2V32 - chains A and B; structure by X-ray diffraction, 2.00 A resolution.

# Chain A (and B)
Protein: Peroxiredoxin 6
Source organism: Arenicola marina
Notes: EC 1.11.1.15; chain B of this document is another copy of the same molecule, construct and numbering; everything in this record applies to it too
UniProtKB: Q1AN22 (Q1AN22_AREMA); residue numbers follow UniProt; this construct covers 1-220
Amino-acid sequence (233 residues; each row starts with the number of its first residue):
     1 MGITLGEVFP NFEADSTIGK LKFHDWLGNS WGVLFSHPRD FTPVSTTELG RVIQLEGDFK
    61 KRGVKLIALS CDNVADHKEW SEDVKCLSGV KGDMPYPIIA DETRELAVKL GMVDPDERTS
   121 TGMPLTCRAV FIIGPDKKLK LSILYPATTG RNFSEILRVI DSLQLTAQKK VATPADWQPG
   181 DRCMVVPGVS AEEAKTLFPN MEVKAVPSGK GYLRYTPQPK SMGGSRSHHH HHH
Unresolved in the structure: 1, 222-233 (chain B: 1, 220-233)
Differences from the reference sequence: engineered mutation Ser45 (Cys in Q1AN22)
Ligand contacts:
  - benzoic acid (BEZ), molecule 1: Pro38, Thr42, Pro43, Val44, Ser45, Glu117, Arg128, Ala147
  - benzoic acid (BEZ), molecule 2: Ala172, Val186, Pro187

# Interface between chain A and chain B
Contacting residue pairs (123; chain A residue first):
  Thr4(A) - Gly111(B)
  Leu5(A) - Pro115(B)  hydrophobic
  Leu5(A) - Leu144(B)
  Leu5(A) - Tyr145(B)
  Leu5(A) - Pro146(B)
  Gly6(A) - Pro115(B)
  Phe41(A) - Ser208(B)
  Phe41(A) - Lys210(B)
  Phe41(A) - Tyr212(B)
  Thr42(A) - Pro187(B)
  Thr42(A) - Tyr212(B)
  Pro43(A) - Met184(B)  hydrophobic
  Pro43(A) - Val185(B)
  Pro43(A) - Pro187(B)
  Pro43(A) - Tyr212(B)
  Pro43(A) - Leu213(B)  hydrophobic
  Val44(A) - Ala172(B)
  Val44(A) - Thr173(B)
  Val44(A) - Pro174(B)  hydrophobic
  Val44(A) - Met184(B)  hydrophobic
  Thr46(A) - Tyr212(B)
  Thr47(A) - Pro174(B)
  Thr47(A) - Ala175(B)  hydrogen bond (side chain-backbone)
  Glu48(A) - Ala175(B)
  Arg51(A) - Asp176(B)  salt bridge
  Glu79(A) - Ser208(B)
  Trp80(A) - Tyr212(B)  hydrogen bond
  Glu82(A) - Pro207(B)
  Asp83(A) - Val206(B)
  Asp83(A) - Pro207(B)
  Asp83(A) - Ser208(B)  hydrogen bond
  Asp83(A) - Tyr212(B)  hydrogen bond
  Cys86(A) - Pro207(B)
  Leu87(A) - Lys204(B)
  Leu87(A) - Leu213(B)  hydrophobic
  Leu87(A) - Tyr215(B)
  Gly111(A) - Thr4(B)
  Pro115(A) - Leu5(B)
  Pro115(A) - Gly6(B)
  Lys140(A) - Pro146(B)
  Leu141(A) - Leu144(B)
  Leu141(A) - Tyr145(B)  hydrophobic
  Ser142(A) - Ile143(B)
  Ser142(A) - Leu144(B)  hydrogen bond (backbone-backbone)
  Ile143(A) - Ser142(B)
  Ile143(A) - Ile143(B)  hydrophobic
  Leu144(A) - Leu5(B)
  Leu144(A) - Leu141(B)
  Leu144(A) - Ser142(B)  hydrogen bond (backbone-backbone)
  Tyr145(A) - Leu5(B)
  Tyr145(A) - Leu141(B)  hydrophobic
  Tyr145(A) - Glu155(B)  hydrogen bond
  Tyr145(A) - Val159(B)  hydrophobic
  Pro146(A) - Leu5(B)
  Pro146(A) - Lys140(B)
  Pro146(A) - Leu163(B)  hydrophobic
  Thr148(A) - Ser162(B)
  Thr148(A) - Thr166(B)
  Thr148(A) - Ala172(B)
  Thr148(A) - Thr173(B)  hydrogen bond (backbone-backbone)
  Thr149(A) - Ser162(B)  hydrogen bond
  Thr149(A) - Leu163(B)
  Thr149(A) - Thr173(B)
  Gly150(A) - Arg158(B)  hydrogen bond (backbone-side chain)
  Gly150(A) - Thr173(B)  hydrogen bond (backbone-backbone)
  Gly150(A) - Pro174(B)
  Arg151(A) - Arg158(B)
  Arg151(A) - Ala175(B)
  Arg151(A) - Asp176(B)  hydrogen bond (backbone-backbone)
  Asn152(A) - Glu155(B)  hydrogen bond
  Asn152(A) - Arg158(B)
  Asn152(A) - Asp176(B)
  Phe153(A) - Asp176(B)
  Glu155(A) - Tyr145(B)  hydrogen bond
  Glu155(A) - Asn152(B)  hydrogen bond
  Arg158(A) - Gly150(B)  hydrogen bond (side chain-backbone)
  Arg158(A) - Arg151(B)
  Arg158(A) - Asn152(B)
  Val159(A) - Tyr145(B)  hydrophobic
  Val159(A) - Thr149(B)
  Ser162(A) - Thr148(B)
  Ser162(A) - Thr149(B)  hydrogen bond
  Leu163(A) - Pro146(B)  hydrophobic
  Leu163(A) - Thr149(B)
  Thr166(A) - Thr148(B)
  Ala172(A) - Val44(B)  hydrophobic
  Ala172(A) - Thr148(B)
  Thr173(A) - Val44(B)
  Thr173(A) - Thr148(B)  hydrogen bond (backbone-backbone)
  Thr173(A) - Thr149(B)
  Thr173(A) - Gly150(B)  hydrogen bond (backbone-backbone)
  Pro174(A) - Thr47(B)
  Pro174(A) - Gly150(B)
  Ala175(A) - Thr47(B)  hydrogen bond (backbone-side chain)
  Ala175(A) - Glu48(B)
  Ala175(A) - Arg151(B)
  Asp176(A) - Arg51(B)  salt bridge
  Asp176(A) - Arg151(B)  hydrogen bond (backbone-backbone)
  Asp176(A) - Asn152(B)
  Asp176(A) - Phe153(B)
  Met184(A) - Pro43(B)  hydrophobic
  Met184(A) - Val44(B)
  Val185(A) - Pro43(B)
  Pro187(A) - Thr42(B)
  Pro187(A) - Pro43(B)
  Lys204(A) - Leu87(B)
  Val206(A) - Asp83(B)
  Pro207(A) - Glu82(B)
  Pro207(A) - Asp83(B)
  Pro207(A) - Cys86(B)
  Ser208(A) - Glu79(B)
  Ser208(A) - Asp83(B)  hydrogen bond
  Lys210(A) - Phe41(B)
  Lys210(A) - Glu79(B)
  Tyr212(A) - Phe41(B)
  Tyr212(A) - Thr42(B)
  Tyr212(A) - Pro43(B)
  Tyr212(A) - Thr46(B)
  Tyr212(A) - Trp80(B)  hydrogen bond
  Tyr212(A) - Asp83(B)  hydrogen bond
  Leu213(A) - Pro43(B)  hydrophobic
  Leu213(A) - Leu87(B)  hydrophobic
  Tyr215(A) - Leu87(B)
Also at the interface, not in a pair above, chain A (59 interface residues in all): Val113, Cys127, Ala147, Ser154, Arg214
Also at the interface, not in a pair above, chain B (57 interface residues in all): Cys127, Ala147, Arg214

# In short
59 residues of chain A and 57 residues of chain B are in contact, with 24 hydrogen bonds and 2 salt bridges.
Among the polar pairs are Arg51(A)-Asp176(B), Thr47(A)-Ala175(B) and Trp80(A)-Tyr212(B). Ligands of chain A:
benzoic acid.
Both chains are Peroxiredoxin 6 (Arenicola marina). Entry 2V32 (Crystal Structure of the C45S mutant of the
Peroxiredoxin 6 of Arenicola Marina. Monoclinic form 2) was determined by X-ray diffraction, deposited
together with 2V2G and 2V41.
